7UQI - chains E and F of the 9 polymer chains in the assembly; structure by electron microscopy, 3.80 A resolution.

== Chain E (and F) ==
Molecule: ATPase histone chaperone YTA7
Source organism: Saccharomyces cerevisiae
Notes: EC 3.6.1.-; chain F of this document is another copy of the same molecule, construct and numbering; everything in this record applies to it too
Reference sequence: P40340 (ATAD2_YEAST); numbering as in UniProt (aligned over 1-1379)
Chain sequence (1416 residues; row label = number of the first residue in the row; numbers below 1 keep their minus sign (His-36 is residue -36)):
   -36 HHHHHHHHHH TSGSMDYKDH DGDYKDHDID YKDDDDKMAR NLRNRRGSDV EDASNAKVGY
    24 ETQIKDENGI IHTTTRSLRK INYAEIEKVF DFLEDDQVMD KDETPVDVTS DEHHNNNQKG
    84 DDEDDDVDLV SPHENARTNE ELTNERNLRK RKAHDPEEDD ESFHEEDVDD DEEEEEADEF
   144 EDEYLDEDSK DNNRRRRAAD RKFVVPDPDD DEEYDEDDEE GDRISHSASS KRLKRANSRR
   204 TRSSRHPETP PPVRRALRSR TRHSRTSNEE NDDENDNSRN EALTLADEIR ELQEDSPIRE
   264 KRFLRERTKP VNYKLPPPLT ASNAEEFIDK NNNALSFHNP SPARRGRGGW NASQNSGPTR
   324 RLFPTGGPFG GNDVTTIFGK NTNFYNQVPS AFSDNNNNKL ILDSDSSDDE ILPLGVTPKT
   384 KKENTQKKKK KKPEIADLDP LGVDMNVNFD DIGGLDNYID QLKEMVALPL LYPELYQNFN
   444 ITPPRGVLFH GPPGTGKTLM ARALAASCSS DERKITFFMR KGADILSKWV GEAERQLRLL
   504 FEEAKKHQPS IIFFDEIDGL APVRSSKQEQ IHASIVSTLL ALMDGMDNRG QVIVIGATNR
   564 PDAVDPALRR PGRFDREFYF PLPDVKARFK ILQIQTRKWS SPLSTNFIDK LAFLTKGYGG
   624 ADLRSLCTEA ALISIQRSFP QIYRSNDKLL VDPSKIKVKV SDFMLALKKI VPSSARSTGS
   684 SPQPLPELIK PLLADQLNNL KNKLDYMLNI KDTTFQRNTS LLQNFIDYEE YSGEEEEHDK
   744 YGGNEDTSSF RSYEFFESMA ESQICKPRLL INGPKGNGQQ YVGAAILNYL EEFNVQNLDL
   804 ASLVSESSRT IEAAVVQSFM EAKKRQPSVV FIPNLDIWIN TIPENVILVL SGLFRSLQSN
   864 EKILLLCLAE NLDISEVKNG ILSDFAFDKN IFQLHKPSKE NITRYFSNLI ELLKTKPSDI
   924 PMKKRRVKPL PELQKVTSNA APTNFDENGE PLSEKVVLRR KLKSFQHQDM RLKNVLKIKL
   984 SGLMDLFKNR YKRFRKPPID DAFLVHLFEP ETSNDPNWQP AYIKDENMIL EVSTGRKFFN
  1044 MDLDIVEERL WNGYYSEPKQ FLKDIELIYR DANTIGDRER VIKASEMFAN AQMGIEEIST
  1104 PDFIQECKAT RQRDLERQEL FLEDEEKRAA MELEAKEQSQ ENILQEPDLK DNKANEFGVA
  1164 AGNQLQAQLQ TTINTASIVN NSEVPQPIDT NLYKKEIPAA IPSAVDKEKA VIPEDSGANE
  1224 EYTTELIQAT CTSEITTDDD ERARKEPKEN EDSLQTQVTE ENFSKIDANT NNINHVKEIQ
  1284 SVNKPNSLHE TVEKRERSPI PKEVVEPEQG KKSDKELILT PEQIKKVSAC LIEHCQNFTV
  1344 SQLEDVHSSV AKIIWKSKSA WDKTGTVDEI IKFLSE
Not modelled in the structure: -36 to 406, 487-494, 526-537, 735-750, 940-1317, 1379 (chain F: -36 to 406, 527-537, 735-750, 940-1317, 1379)
Sequence notes: expression tag (-36 to 0)
Residues lining bound ligands: ADP (adenosine-5'-diphosphate): Asp414, Gly416, Pro456, Gly457, Thr458, Gly459, Lys460, Thr461, Leu462, Ile594, Gln598, Gly623, Ala624, Arg627
Swiss-Prot annotation at these positions:
  - binding site (ATP): Gly454 to Thr461
  - modified residue: Ala2 (N-acetylalanine), Ser11 (Phosphoserine), Ser17 (Phosphoserine), Ser94 (Phosphoserine), Thr212 (Phosphothreonine), Thr229 (Phosphothreonine), Ser241 (Phosphoserine), Ser259 (Phosphoserine), Ser285 (Phosphoserine), Ser367 (Phosphoserine), Ser369 (Phosphoserine), Ser370 (Phosphoserine), Ser735 (Phosphoserine), Ser1142 (Phosphoserine), Ser1256 (Phosphoserine)

== Chain E / chain F interface ==
Contacting residue pairs - 101 pairs, chain E then chain F:
  Asp423(E) - Arg647(F)  salt bridge
  Glu427(E) - Tyr646(F)
  Leu431(E) - Tyr646(F)
  Leu434(E) - Leu652(F)  hydrophobic
  Tyr435(E) - Ile645(F)  hydrophobic
  Tyr435(E) - Leu652(F)
  Glu437(E) - Pro656(F)
  Glu437(E) - Ser657(F)  hydrogen bond (side chain-backbone)
  Leu438(E) - Ile638(F)
  Phe442(E) - Trp602(F)  hydrophobic
  Phe442(E) - Ala634(F)  hydrophobic
  Ile444(E) - Thr631(F)
  Glu497(E) - Lys491(F)  salt bridge
  Ile538(E) - Lys491(F)
  Ser540(E) - Gly485(F)
  Ser540(E) - Ala486(F)
  Ser540(E) - Glu519(F)  hydrogen bond
  Ser540(E) - Gly522(F)
  Thr541(E) - Ala486(F)
  Thr541(E) - Leu489(F)  hydrogen bond (side chain-backbone)
  Ala544(E) - Lys484(F)
  Ala544(E) - Gly485(F)
  Ala570(E) - Glu519(F)
  Arg572(E) - Pro456(F)
  Arg573(E) - Pro456(F)  hydrogen bond (side chain-backbone)
  Arg573(E) - Gly457(F)
  Arg573(E) - Ala624(F)
  Tyr709(E) - Lys1355(F)  hydrogen bond (backbone-side chain)
  Asn712(E) - Lys1355(F)
  Gln719(E) - Lys671(F)
  Leu725(E) - Gln639(F)
  Leu725(E) - Pro643(F)  hydrophobic
  Leu725(E) - Tyr646(F)  hydrophobic
  Leu725(E) - Arg647(F)
  Phe728(E) - Gln639(F)
  Phe728(E) - Pro643(F)
  Ile729(E) - Pro643(F)
  Asp730(E) - Lys927(F)
  Asp730(E) - Arg928(F)  salt bridge
  Asp730(E) - Arg929(F)  hydrogen bond (backbone-backbone)
  Tyr731(E) - Lys926(F)
  Tyr731(E) - Lys927(F)
  Tyr731(E) - Arg928(F)
  Glu732(E) - Lys926(F)
  Glu732(E) - Lys927(F)  hydrogen bond (backbone-backbone)
  Glu732(E) - Arg929(F)
  Tyr734(E) - Met925(F)
  Ser752(E) - Lys613(F)  hydrogen bond (backbone-side chain)
  Phe753(E) - Lys613(F)  hydrogen bond (backbone-side chain)
  Tyr756(E) - Met667(F)  hydrophobic
  Glu757(E) - Lys613(F)  salt bridge
  Phe758(E) - Asn911(F)
  Phe758(E) - Leu915(F)  hydrophobic
  Phe759(E) - Asp922(F)
  Phe759(E) - Pro924(F)
  Phe759(E) - Trp1358(F)
  Ser761(E) - Leu691(F)
  Met762(E) - Asn911(F)
  Met762(E) - Leu912(F)  hydrophobic
  Met762(E) - Leu915(F)  hydrophobic
  Met762(E) - His1350(F)
  Met762(E) - Trp1358(F)
  Glu764(E) - Leu691(F)
  Ser765(E) - Leu691(F)
  Ser765(E) - His1350(F)  hydrogen bond
  Ser765(E) - Ser1351(F)
  Gln766(E) - Ser1351(F)  hydrogen bond (backbone-side chain)
  Gln766(E) - Ala1354(F)
  Gln766(E) - Lys1355(F)
  Gln766(E) - Trp1358(F)
  Ile767(E) - Ser1351(F)
  Cys768(E) - Glu1347(F)
  Cys768(E) - Asp1348(F)  hydrogen bond
  Cys768(E) - Ser1351(F)
  Lys769(E) - Ser1344(F)
  Glu815(E) - Val807(F)
  Ala816(E) - Val807(F)
  Val819(E) - Ala804(F)
  Val819(E) - Val807(F)  hydrophobic
  Lys827(E) - Arg679(F)  hydrogen bond (backbone-side chain)
  Lys827(E) - Ser680(F)
  Arg828(E) - Arg679(F)
  Asn848(E) - Thr844(F)
  Leu851(E) - Ile840(F)
  Leu851(E) - Thr844(F)
  Val852(E) - Leu803(F)  hydrophobic
  Gly855(E) - Asn837(F)  hydrogen bond (backbone-side chain)
  Gly855(E) - Ile840(F)
  Leu856(E) - Ala804(F)  hydrophobic
  Arg858(E) - Lys778(F)
  Arg858(E) - Gln783(F)
  Arg858(E) - Asn837(F)  hydrogen bond
  Arg858(E) - Asp839(F)  salt bridge
  Arg858(E) - Ile840(F)
  Arg858(E) - Glu873(F)  salt bridge
  Ser859(E) - Gln783(F)
  Leu860(E) - Gln783(F)  hydrogen bond (backbone-side chain)
  Gln861(E) - Gln686(F)  hydrogen bond
  Gln861(E) - Tyr784(F)
  Ser862(E) - Tyr784(F)  hydrogen bond (backbone-side chain)
  Ser862(E) - Glu1347(F)  hydrogen bond
Interface residues without a listed pair, chain E (69 interface residues in all): Lys426, Tyr439, Asn441, Thr445, Glu475, Met710, Thr717, Phe718, Leu724, Ser755, Ala763, Ser811, Ser854
Interface residues without a listed pair, chain F (84 interface residues in all): Asp487, Ser490, Trp492, Asn562, Asn609, Arg627, Cys630, Leu635, Ile636, Arg640, Lys651, Leu653, Val654, Val663, Ser664, Leu668, Lys672, Pro689, Ser808, Ser810, Asn843, Glu914, Thr918, Ile923, Ile1356, Lys1359

== Overview ==
Chain E and chain F form an interface of 69 and 84 residues respectively; the contacts include 19 hydrogen
bonds and 6 salt bridges. Polar contacts include Asp423(E)-Arg647(F), Glu497(E)-Lys491(F) and
Asp730(E)-Arg928(F). Chain E binds ADP. From UniProt: 8 ATP-binding residues on chain E.
Both chains are ATPase histone chaperone YTA7 (Saccharomyces cerevisiae). Entry 7UQI (Cryo-EM structure of the
S. cerevisiae chromatin remodeler Yta7 hexamer bound to ADP) was determined by electron microscopy together
with 7UQJ and 7UQK from the same study.
